Entry 2BFM (X-ray diffraction, 2.60 A resolution); this record covers chains B and C of the 4 polymer chains in the assembly.

Chain B (and C):
Name: Pteridine reductase 1
Organism: Leishmania major
Notes: EC 1.5.1.33; chain C of this document is another copy of the same molecule, construct and numbering; everything in this record applies to it too
UniProt: Q01782 (PTR1_LEIMA); numbering as in UniProt (aligned over 1-288)
Chain sequence (288 residues; row label = number of the first residue in the row):
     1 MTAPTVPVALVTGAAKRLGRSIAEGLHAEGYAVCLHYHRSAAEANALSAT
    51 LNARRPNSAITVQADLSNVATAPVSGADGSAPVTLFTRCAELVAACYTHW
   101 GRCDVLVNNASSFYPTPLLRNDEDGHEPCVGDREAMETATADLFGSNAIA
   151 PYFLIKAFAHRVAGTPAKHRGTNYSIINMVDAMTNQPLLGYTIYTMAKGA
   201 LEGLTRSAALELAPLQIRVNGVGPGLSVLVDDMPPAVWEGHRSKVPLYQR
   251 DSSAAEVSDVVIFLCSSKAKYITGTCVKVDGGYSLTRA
Disordered / not traced: 1-5, 75-80, 122-132 (chain C: 1-5, 73-80, 121-132, 231-239)
Residues lining bound ligands:
  - NADPH (NDP; NADPH dihydro-nicotinamide-adenine-dinucleotide phosphate): Gly13, Lys16, Arg17, Leu18, Gly19, His36, Tyr37, His38, Arg39, Ser40, Ala64, Asp65, Leu66, Ser67, Asn109, Ala110, Ser111, Ser112, Asp142, Ser146, Asn147, Met179, Val180, Asp181, Tyr194, Lys198, Pro224, Gly225, Leu226, Ser227
  - trimethoprim (TOP): Phe113, Asp181, Leu188, Tyr191, Tyr194, Gly225, Leu226, Leu229, Val230, Met233, His241, Tyr283

Chain B / chain C interface:
Residue-residue contacts - 31 pairs, chain B then chain C:
  Met183(B) with Arg287(C), hydrogen bond (backbone-side chain)
  Asn185(B) with Leu285(C)
  Gln186(B) with Gln186(C); Ser284(C); Leu285(C); Thr286(C), hydrogen bond (side chain-backbone); Arg287(C), hydrogen bond (backbone-side chain)
  Pro187(B) with Leu285(C); Arg287(C)
  Leu188(B) with Arg287(C)
  Lys244(B) with Ala288(C)
  Tyr283(B) with Arg287(C); Ala288(C), hydrogen bond (side chain-backbone)
  Ser284(B) with Gln186(C)
  Leu285(B) with Asn185(C); Gln186(C); Pro187(C)
  Thr286(B) with Gln186(C), hydrogen bond (backbone-side chain); Thr286(C); Ala288(C), hydrogen bond (side chain-backbone)
  Arg287(B) with Met183(C), hydrogen bond (side chain-backbone); Gln186(C), hydrogen bond (side chain-backbone); Pro187(C); Leu188(C); Tyr283(C); Arg287(C); Ala288(C)
  Ala288(B) with Lys244(C); Tyr283(C), hydrogen bond (backbone-side chain); Thr286(C), hydrogen bond (backbone-side chain); Arg287(C)

Summary:
Chain B and chain C each contribute 12 residues to their interface, with 10 hydrogen bonds. Polar pairs
include Met183(B)-Arg287(C), Gln186(B)-Thr286(C) and Gln186(B)-Arg287(C). Chain B binds NADPH and
trimethoprim.
Both chains are Pteridine reductase 1 (Leishmania major). Entry 2BFM (Leishmania major pteridine reductase 1
in complex with NADP and trimethoprim) was determined by X-ray diffraction (same publication as 2BF7, 2BFA,
2BFO and 2BFP).
